PDB entry 5NMA | X-ray diffraction, 2.80 A resolution | chains A and B

# Chain A
Protein: Vitamin D3 receptor A
Organism: Danio rerio
Reference sequence: Q9PTN2 (VDRA_DANRE); numbering as in UniProt (aligned over 156-453)
Amino-acid sequence (302 residues; each row starts with the number of its first residue):
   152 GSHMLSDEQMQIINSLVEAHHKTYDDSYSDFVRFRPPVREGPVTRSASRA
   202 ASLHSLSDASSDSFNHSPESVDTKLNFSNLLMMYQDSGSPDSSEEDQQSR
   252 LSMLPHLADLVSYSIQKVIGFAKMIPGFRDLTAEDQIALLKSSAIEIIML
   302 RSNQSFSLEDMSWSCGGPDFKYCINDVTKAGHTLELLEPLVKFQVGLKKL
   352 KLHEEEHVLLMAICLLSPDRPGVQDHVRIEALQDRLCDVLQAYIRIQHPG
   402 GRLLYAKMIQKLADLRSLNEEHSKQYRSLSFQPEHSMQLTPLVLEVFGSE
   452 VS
Unresolved in the structure: 152-153, 191-250, 453
Differences from the reference sequence: expression tag (152-155)
Curated features (UniProtKB/Swiss-Prot):
  - region: Lys274 to Lys292 (Interaction with coactivator LXXLL motif)
  - motif: Pro442 to Ser450 (9aaTAD)
  - binding site (calcitriol): Tyr175, Ser265, Arg302, Ser306, His333, His423
Residues lining bound ligands: 9CW ((1R,3S,5Z)-5-[(2E)-2-[(1R,3AS,7AR)-7A-methyl-1-[(1S)-1-[(2S,5S)-5-(2-oxidanylpropan-2-yl)oxolan-2-yl]ethyl]-2,3,3A,5,6,7-hexahydro-1H-inden-4-ylidene]ethylidene]-4-methylidene-cyclohexane-1,3-diol): Tyr175, Tyr179, Phe182, Leu255, Leu258, Leu261, Val262, Ser265, Ile296, Ile299, Arg302, Ser303, Ser306, Trp314, Cys316, Tyr323, Val328, His333, Leu337, His423, Tyr427, Leu440, Phe448

# Chain B
Protein: Nuclear receptor coactivator 1
Notes: EC 2.3.1.48
Reference sequence: Q15788 (NCOA1_HUMAN); numbering as in UniProt (aligned over 686-700)
Amino-acid sequence (15 residues; numbered 686 to 700; the number before each row is that of its first residue):
   686 RHKILHRLLQEGSPS
Unresolved in the structure: 696-700
Curated features (UniProtKB/Swiss-Prot):
  - motif: Leu690 to Leu694 (LXXLL motif 4)
  - modified residue: Ser698 (Phosphoserine)
  - mutagenesis: Leu693 to Leu694 (Slightly affects interactions with steroid receptors. Abolishes interactions with steroid receptors; when associated with A-636; A-637; A-752 and A-753)

# Interface between chain A and chain B
Contacting residue pairs (24; chain A residue first):
  Ile270(A) with Leu690(B), hydrophobic; Leu693(B), hydrophobic; Leu694(B), hydrophobic
  Lys274(A) with Leu693(B), hydrogen bond (side chain-backbone); Leu694(B); Gln695(B)
  Arg280(A) with Leu694(B), hydrogen bond (side chain-backbone); Gln695(B)
  Ala284(A) with His691(B)
  Gln287(A) with Leu694(B)
  Ile288(A) with His687(B); Leu690(B), hydrophobic
  Leu291(A) with Leu694(B), hydrophobic
  Lys292(A) with His687(B), hydrogen bond; Leu690(B)
  Pro442(A) with Ile689(B), hydrophobic
  Glu446(A) with His687(B); Lys688(B); Ile689(B), hydrogen bond (side chain-backbone); Leu690(B), hydrogen bond (side chain-backbone)
  Val447(A) with Leu690(B), hydrophobic
  Glu451(A) with Arg686(B); His687(B)
  Val452(A) with His687(B)
Other interface residues (no listed pair), chain A (14 interface residues in all): Leu443

# In short
14 residues of chain A and 9 residues of chain B are in contact, with 5 hydrogen bonds. Among the polar pairs
are Lys274(A)-Leu693(B), Arg280(A)-Leu694(B) and Lys292(A)-His687(B). Chain A binds compound 9CW.
Here chain A is Vitamin D3 receptor A (Danio rerio) and chain B is Nuclear receptor coactivator 1. Entry 5NMA
(Structure-activity relationship study of vitamin D analogs with oxolane group in their side chain) was
determined by X-ray diffraction, deposited together with 5NKY and 5NMB.
